PDB entry 7CPD | X-ray diffraction, 2.51 A resolution | chains A and F of the 6 polymer chains in the assembly

[Chain A]
Molecule: Tubulin alpha-1B chain
Source organism: Bos taurus
UniProt: P81947 (TBA1B_BOVIN); numbering as in UniProt (aligned over 1-451)
Chain sequence (451 residues; row label = number of the first residue in the row):
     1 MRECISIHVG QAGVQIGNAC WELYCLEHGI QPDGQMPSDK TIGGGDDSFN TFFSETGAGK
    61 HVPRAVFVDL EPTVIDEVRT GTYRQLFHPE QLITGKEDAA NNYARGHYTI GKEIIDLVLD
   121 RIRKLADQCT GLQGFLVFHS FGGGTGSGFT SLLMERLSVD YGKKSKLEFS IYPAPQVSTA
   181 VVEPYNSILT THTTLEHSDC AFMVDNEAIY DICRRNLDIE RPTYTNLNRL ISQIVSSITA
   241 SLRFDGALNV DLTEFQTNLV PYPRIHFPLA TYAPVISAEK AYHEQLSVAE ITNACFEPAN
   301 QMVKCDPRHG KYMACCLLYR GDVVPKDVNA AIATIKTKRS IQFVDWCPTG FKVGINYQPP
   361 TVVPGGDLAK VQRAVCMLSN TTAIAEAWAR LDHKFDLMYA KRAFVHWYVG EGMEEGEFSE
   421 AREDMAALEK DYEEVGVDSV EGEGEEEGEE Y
Unresolved in the structure: 438-451
Ion coordination: Ca2+: Asp39, Thr41, Gly44, Glu55
Residues lining bound ligands:
  - G9U ((6R)-6-[(6-bromanyl-1H-indol-3-yl)methyl]-6,7,8,9-tetrahydrobenzo[7]annulen-5-one): Thr179, Ala180, Val181
  - GTP (guanosine-5'-triphosphate): Gly10, Gln11, Ala12, Gln15, Ile16, Asp69, Asp98, Ala99, Ala100, Asn101, Ser140, Gly142, Gly143, Gly144, Thr145, Gly146, Ile171, Pro173, Val177, Ser178, Thr179, Glu183, Asn206, Tyr224, Leu227, Asn228, Ile231

[Chain F]
Molecule: Tubulin tyrosine ligase
Source organism: Gallus gallus
UniProt: E1BQ43 (E1BQ43_CHICK); residues 1-378 here = UniProt positions 1-378
Chain sequence (378 residues; row label = number of the first residue in the row):
     1 MYTFVVRDEN SSVYAEVSRL LLATGQWKRL RKDNPRFNLM LGERNRLPFG RLGHEPGLVQ
    61 LVNYYRGADK LCRKASLVKL IKTSPELSES CTWFPESYVI YPTNLKTPVA PAQNGIRHLI
   121 NNTRTDEREV FLAAYNRRRE GREGNVWIAK SSAGAKGEGI LISSEASELL DFIDEQGQVH
   181 VIQKYLEKPL LLEPGHRKFD IRSWVLVDHL YNIYLYREGV LRTSSEPYNS ANFQDKTCHL
   241 TNHCIQKEYS KNYGRYEEGN EMFFEEFNQY LMDALNTTLE NSILLQIKHI IRSCLMCIEP
   301 AISTKHLHYQ SFQLFGFDFM VDEELKVWLI EVNGAPACAQ KLYAELCQGI VDVAISSVFP
   361 LADTGQKTSQ PTSIFIKL
Unresolved in the structure: 100, 102-125, 132-133, 137-143, 149, 152-161, 167-169, 174-179, 224-256, 259, 363-372

[How chain A and chain F interact]
Residue-residue contacts (24; chain A residue first):
  Gln176(A) with Pro56(F)
  Glu207(A) with His54(F), salt bridge
  Glu297(A) with Lys305(F), salt bridge; His306(F), salt bridge
  Lys304(A) with His54(F)
  Cys305(A) with His308(F)
  Asp306(A) with Arg66(F); Leu307(F)
  Arg308(A) with Pro300(F), hydrogen bond (side chain-backbone); Ala301(F); Ile302(F); Ser303(F), hydrogen bond (side chain-backbone); Leu307(F)
  His309(A) with Arg66(F), hydrogen bond (side chain-backbone); Ala301(F), hydrogen bond (side chain-backbone)
  Lys338(A) with Pro300(F)
  Ser340(A) with Pro300(F); Ala301(F)
  Glu386(A) with Gly50(F); Arg66(F), salt bridge
  Arg390(A) with Gly50(F); His54(F)
  His393(A) with Arg51(F)
  Glu433(A) with Arg46(F), salt bridge
Interface residues without a listed pair, chain A (16 interface residues in all): Pro175, Pro298
Interface residues without a listed pair, chain F (15 interface residues in all): Gly67

[Summary]
Chain A and chain F form an interface of 16 and 15 residues respectively, with 4 hydrogen bonds and 5 salt
bridges. Polar pairs include Glu207(A)-His54(F), Glu297(A)-Lys305(F) and Glu297(A)-His306(F). Ligands of chain
A: GTP and compound G9U.
Chain A is Tubulin alpha-1B chain (Bos taurus) and chain F is Tubulin tyrosine ligase (Gallus gallus); the
structure, Crystal structure of T2R-TTL-(+)-6-Br-JP18 complex, was determined by X-ray diffraction.
